6HUB - chains L and V of the 28 polymer chains in the assembly; structure by X-ray diffraction, 2.90 A resolution.

== Chain L ==
Molecule: Proteasome subunit beta type-6
Source organism: Saccharomyces cerevisiae (strain ATCC 204508 / S288c)
Notes: EC 3.4.25.1
UniProtKB: P23724 (PSB6_YEAST); residues 1-222 here correspond to UniProt positions 20-241 (UniProt number = residue number + 19)
Amino-acid sequence (222 residues; numbered 1 to 222; the number before each row is that of its first residue):
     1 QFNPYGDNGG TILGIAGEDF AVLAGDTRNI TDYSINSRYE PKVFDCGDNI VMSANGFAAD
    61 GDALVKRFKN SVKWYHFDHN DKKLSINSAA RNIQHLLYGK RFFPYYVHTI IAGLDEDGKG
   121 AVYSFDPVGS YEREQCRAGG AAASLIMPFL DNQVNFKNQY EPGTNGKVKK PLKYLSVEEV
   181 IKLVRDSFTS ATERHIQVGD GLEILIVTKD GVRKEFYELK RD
Bound ions: Mg2+: Asp222 (shared with Ile163(V), Asp166(V) of chain V)
Residues lining bound ligands: GRW ((2S)-N-[(2S,3R)-1-[[(2S)-1-[4-(aminomethyl)phenyl]-4-methylsulfonyl-butan-2-yl]amino]-3-oxidanyl-1-oxidanylidene-butan-2-yl]-2-[[(2R)-2-azido-3-phenyl-propanoyl]amino]-4-methyl-pentanamide): Pro104, Tyr106, Asp126, Pro127, Val128, Ser130, Glu132

== Chain V ==
Molecule: Proteasome subunit beta type-7
Source organism: Homo sapiens
Notes: EC 3.4.25.1
UniProtKB: Q99436 (PSB7_HUMAN); residues 1-234 here correspond to UniProt positions 44-277 (UniProt number = residue number + 43)
Amino-acid sequence (234 residues; each row starts with the number of its first residue):
     1 TTIAGVVYKD GIVLGADTRA TEGMVVADKN CSKIHFISPN IYCCGAGTAA DTDMTTQLIS
    61 SNLELHSLST GRLPRVVTAN RMLKQMLFRY QGYIGAALVL GGVDVTGPHL YSIYPHGSTD
   121 KLPYVTMGSG SLAAMAVFED KFRPDMEEEE AKNLVSEAIA AGIFNDLGSG GNIDLCVISK
   181 NKLDFLRPYT VPNKKGTRLG RYRCEKGTTA VLTEKITPLE IEVLEETVQT MDTS
Disordered / not traced: 220-234
Differences from the reference sequence: engineered mutation Gly171 (Ser214 in Q99436)
Curated features (UniProtKB/Swiss-Prot):
  - active site: Thr1 (Nucleophile)
Glycans and other covalent adducts: compound GRW linked to Thr1
Bound ions: Mg2+: Ile163, Asp166 (shared with Asp222(L) of chain L)
Residues lining bound ligands: GRW ((2S)-N-[(2S,3R)-1-[[(2S)-1-[4-(aminomethyl)phenyl]-4-methylsulfonyl-butan-2-yl]amino]-3-oxidanyl-1-oxidanylidene-butan-2-yl]-2-[[(2R)-2-azido-3-phenyl-propanoyl]amino]-4-methyl-pentanamide): Arg19, Ala20, Thr21, Glu22, Ala27, Cys31, Ser32, Lys33, His35, Gly45, Ala46, Gly47, Thr48, Ala49, Thr52, Asp53, Gly128, Ser129
What the authors report for this chain:
  - mutagenesis - S171G: increased growth
  - mutagenesis - G45A: unchanged growth

== How chain L and chain V interact ==
Contacting residue pairs - 54 pairs, chain L then chain V:
  Arg28(L) with Leu167(V)
  Ile30(L) with Leu167(V), hydrophobic
  Asp32(L) with Leu167(V)
  Tyr33(L) with Asn165(V); Asp166(V); Leu167(V), hydrogen bond (backbone-backbone); Gly168(V)
  Ile35(L) with Phe164(V); Leu167(V), hydrophobic
  Arg38(L) with Phe164(V), hydrogen bond (side chain-backbone); Asn165(V)
  Phe149(L) with Tyr202(V), hydrophobic
  Gln153(L) with Tyr202(V), hydrogen bond (side chain-backbone)
  Asn158(L) with Thr208(V)
  Gln159(L) with Cys204(V); Thr208(V)
  Tyr160(L) with Thr208(V), hydrogen bond (backbone-backbone); Ala210(V), hydrophobic
  Pro162(L) with Lys206(V); Gly207(V)
  Asn165(L) with Thr209(V); Val211(V)
  Gly166(L) with Ala210(V)
  Lys182(L) with Tyr202(V), hydrogen bond (backbone-side chain)
  Leu183(L) with Tyr202(V), hydrophobic
  Arg185(L) with Leu199(V)
  Asp186(L) with Arg198(V); Leu199(V), hydrogen bond (side chain-backbone); Gly200(V), hydrogen bond (side chain-backbone); Tyr202(V), hydrogen bond
  Thr189(L) with Gly196(V)
  Glu193(L) with Val26(V); Lys29(V), salt bridge; Gly196(V), hydrogen bond (side chain-backbone)
  Arg194(L) with Met24(V); Val25(V); Val26(V), hydrogen bond (side chain-backbone); Ala27(V), hydrogen bond (side chain-backbone); Lys29(V)
  His195(L) with Met24(V)
  Ile196(L) with Arg19(V); Thr21(V); Met24(V), hydrogen bond (backbone-backbone); Val26(V), hydrophobic; Leu167(V)
  Gln197(L) with Met24(V), hydrogen bond
  Arg221(L) with Phe164(V)
  Asp222(L) with Arg19(V), salt bridge; Ile163(V); Asp166(V); Ser169(V); Gly170(V); Gly171(V), hydrogen bond (side chain-backbone); Asn193(V), hydrogen bond
Also at the interface, not in a pair above, chain L (30 interface residues in all): Ser34, Glu161, Ser190, Lys220
Also at the interface, not in a pair above, chain V (35 interface residues in all): Gly23, Asp28, Ser129, Lys194, Lys195, Thr197

== Overview ==
Chain L and chain V form an interface of 30 and 35 residues respectively; the contacts include 15 hydrogen
bonds and 2 salt bridges. Among the polar pairs are Glu193(L)-Lys29(V), Asp222(L)-Arg19(V) and
Arg38(L)-Phe164(V). Ligands of chain L: compound GRW. The paper reports that S171G of chain V increases
growth; G45A of chain V leaves growth unchanged.
Here chain L is Proteasome subunit beta type-6 (Saccharomyces cerevisiae (strain ATCC 204508 / S288c)) and
chain V is Proteasome subunit beta type-7 (Homo sapiens). Entry 6HUB (Yeast 20S proteasome with human beta2c
(S171G) in complex with 16) was determined by X-ray diffraction together with 6HTB, 6HTC, 6HTD, 6HTP, 6HTR,
6HUC and 30 further entries from the same study.
